PDB entry 4GO7 | X-ray diffraction, 2.00 A resolution | chain X

== Chain X ==
Molecule: Aspartokinase
From: Mycobacterium tuberculosis
Notes: EC 2.7.2.4; fragment: regulatory subunit
UniProtKB: P0A4Z8 (AK_MYCTU); residues 1-172 here correspond to UniProt positions 250-421 (UniProt number = residue number + 249)
Amino-acid sequence (200 residues; row label = number of the first residue in the row; numbers below 1 keep their minus sign (Met-19 is residue -19)):
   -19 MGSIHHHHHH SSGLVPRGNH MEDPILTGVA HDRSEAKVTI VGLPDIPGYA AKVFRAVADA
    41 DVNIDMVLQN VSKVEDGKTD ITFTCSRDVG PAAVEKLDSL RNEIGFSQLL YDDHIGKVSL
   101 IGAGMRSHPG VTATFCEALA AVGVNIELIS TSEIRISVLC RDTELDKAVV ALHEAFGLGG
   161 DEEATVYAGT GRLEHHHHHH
Disordered / not traced: -19 to -18, -14 to 0, 54-55, 159-162, 169-180
Sequence notes: expression tag (-19 to 0, 173-180)
Small-molecule neighbours: threonine (THR): Leu23, Pro24, Asp25, Ile26, Pro27, Gly28, Tyr29, Ala30, Ala31, Gln49, Thr59, Ile61, Val124, Asn125, Ile126, Ile129
Reported in the primary citation:
  - binding site for threonine: Pro27, Gly28, Ala30, Ala31, Thr59, Ile61, Val124, Asn125, Ile126
  - conformationally variable residues: Gly28

== In short ==
Ligands of chain X: threonine. From the paper: a binding site for threonine at Pro27, Gly28 and Ala30 among
others; conformational variability at Gly28.
Chain X is Aspartokinase (Mycobacterium tuberculosis); the structure, The regulatory subunit of aspartate
kinase in complex with threonine from Mycobacterium tuberculosis, was determined by X-ray diffraction together
with 4GO5 from the same study.
